Entry 5L60 (X-ray diffraction, 2.70 A resolution); this record covers chains L and V of the 28 polymer chains in the assembly.

== Chain L ==
Name: Proteasome subunit beta type-6, Proteasome subunit beta type-1
Organism: Saccharomyces cerevisiae (strain ATCC 204508 / S288c)
Notes: EC 3.4.25.1
Reference sequence: chimeric construct of P23724, P20618: residues 1-96 from P23724 (PSB6_YEAST) positions 20-115 (UniProt number = residue number + 19); residues 97-111 from P20618 positions 124-138 (UniProt number = residue number + 27); residues 112-117 from P23724 (PSB6_YEAST) positions 131-136 (UniProt number = residue number + 19); residues 118-133 from P20618 positions 145-160 (UniProt number = residue number + 27); residues 134-222 from P23724 (PSB6_YEAST) positions 153-241 (UniProt number = residue number + 19)
Chain sequence (222 residues; numbered 1 to 222; the number before each row is that of its first residue):
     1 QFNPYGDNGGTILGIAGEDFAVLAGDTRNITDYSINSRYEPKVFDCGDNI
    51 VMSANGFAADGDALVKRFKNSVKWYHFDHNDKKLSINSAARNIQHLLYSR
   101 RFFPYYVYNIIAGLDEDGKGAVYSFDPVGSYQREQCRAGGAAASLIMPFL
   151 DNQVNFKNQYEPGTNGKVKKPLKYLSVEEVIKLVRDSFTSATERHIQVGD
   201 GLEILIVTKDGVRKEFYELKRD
Bound ions: Mg2+: Asp222 (shared with Ile163(V), Asp166(V), Ser169(V) of chain V)
Small-molecule neighbours: PR-924 (39V; N-[(3-methyl-1H-inden-2-yl)carbonyl]-D-alanyl-N-[(2S,4R)-5-hydroxy-4-methyl-3-oxo-1-phenylpentan-2-yl]-L-tryptophanamide): Tyr106, Tyr108, Asp126, Pro127, Val128
Curated features (UniProtKB/Swiss-Prot):
  - modified residue: Tyr123 (Phosphotyrosine)

== Chain V ==
Name: Proteasome subunit beta type-2
Organism: Saccharomyces cerevisiae (strain ATCC 204508 / S288c)
Notes: EC 3.4.25.1
Reference sequence: P25043 (PSB2_YEAST); residues 1-232 here correspond to UniProt positions 30-261 (UniProt number = residue number + 29)
Chain sequence (232 residues; numbered 1 to 232; the number before each row is that of its first residue):
     1 TTIVGVKFNNGVVIAADTRSTQGPIVADKNCAKLHRISPKIWCAGAGTAA
    51 DTEAVTQLIGSNIELHSLYTSREPRVVSALQMLKQHLFKYQGHIGAYLIV
   101 AGVDPTGSHLFSIHAHGSTDVGYYLSLGSGSLAAMAVLESHWKQDLTKEE
   151 AIKLASDAIQAGIWNDLGSGSNVDVCVMEIGKDAEYLRNYLTPNVREEKQ
   201 KSYKFPRGTTAVLKESIVNICDIQEEQVDITA
Not modelled in the structure: 227-232
Bound ions: Mg2+: Ile163, Asp166, Ser169 (shared with Asp222(L) of chain L)
Curated features (UniProtKB/Swiss-Prot):
  - active site: Thr1 (Nucleophile)

== How chain L and chain V interact ==
Residue-residue contacts (56; chain L residue first):
  Arg28(L) - Leu167(V)
  Ile30(L) - Leu167(V)  hydrophobic
  Asp32(L) - Leu167(V)
  Tyr33(L) - Asn165(V)
  Tyr33(L) - Asp166(V)
  Tyr33(L) - Leu167(V)  hydrogen bond (backbone-backbone)
  Tyr33(L) - Gly168(V)
  Ile35(L) - Trp164(V)
  Ile35(L) - Leu167(V)  hydrophobic
  Arg38(L) - Trp164(V)  hydrogen bond (side chain-backbone)
  Arg38(L) - Asn165(V)
  Phe149(L) - Tyr203(V)
  Asn152(L) - Phe205(V)
  Gln153(L) - Tyr203(V)
  Gln159(L) - Phe205(V)
  Gln159(L) - Thr209(V)
  Tyr160(L) - Thr209(V)  hydrogen bond (backbone-backbone)
  Tyr160(L) - Ala211(V)  hydrophobic
  Pro162(L) - Arg207(V)
  Pro162(L) - Gly208(V)
  Asn165(L) - Val212(V)
  Gly166(L) - Ala211(V)
  Glu179(L) - Lys201(V)
  Lys182(L) - Gln200(V)
  Leu183(L) - Tyr203(V)
  Arg185(L) - Glu197(V)  salt bridge
  Arg185(L) - Gln200(V)  hydrogen bond
  Asp186(L) - Lys199(V)
  Asp186(L) - Gln200(V)  hydrogen bond (side chain-backbone)
  Asp186(L) - Lys201(V)
  Asp186(L) - Tyr203(V)  hydrogen bond
  Thr189(L) - Arg196(V)
  Ser190(L) - Arg196(V)
  Glu193(L) - Val26(V)
  Glu193(L) - Lys29(V)  salt bridge
  Glu193(L) - Arg196(V)
  Arg194(L) - Pro24(V)
  Arg194(L) - Ile25(V)
  Arg194(L) - Val26(V)  hydrogen bond (side chain-backbone)
  Arg194(L) - Ala27(V)  hydrogen bond (side chain-backbone)
  Arg194(L) - Lys29(V)
  His195(L) - Pro24(V)
  His195(L) - Ile25(V)
  Ile196(L) - Arg19(V)
  Ile196(L) - Pro24(V)  hydrogen bond (backbone-backbone)
  Ile196(L) - Val26(V)  hydrophobic
  Ile196(L) - Leu167(V)
  Lys220(L) - Asn194(V)  hydrogen bond (side chain-backbone)
  Arg221(L) - Trp164(V)
  Asp222(L) - Arg19(V)  salt bridge
  Asp222(L) - Ile163(V)
  Asp222(L) - Asp166(V)
  Asp222(L) - Ser169(V)
  Asp222(L) - Gly170(V)
  Asp222(L) - Ser171(V)  hydrogen bond (side chain-backbone)
  Asp222(L) - Asn194(V)
Interface residues without a listed pair, chain L (32 interface residues in all): Ser34, Leu145, Asn158, Glu218
Interface residues without a listed pair, chain V (34 interface residues in all): Thr21, Gly23, Asp28, Val195, Pro206, Thr210

== In short ==
Chain L and chain V form an interface of 32 and 34 residues respectively; the contacts include 11 hydrogen
bonds and 3 salt bridges. Polar pairs include Arg185(L)-Glu197(V), Glu193(L)-Lys29(V) and Asp222(L)-Arg19(V).
Bound to chain L: PR-924.
Chain L is Proteasome subunit beta type-6, Proteasome subunit beta type-1 and chain V is Proteasome subunit
beta type-2, both from Saccharomyces cerevisiae (strain ATCC 204508 / S288c); the structure, Yeast 20S
proteasome with human beta5c (1-138) and human beta6 (97-111; 118-133) in complex with PR-924, was determined
by X-ray diffraction together with 5L52, 5L54, 5L55, 5L5A, 5L5B, 5L5D and 30 further entries from the same
study.
